Entry 4Y9A (X-ray diffraction, 2.29 A resolution); this record covers chains A and B.

[Chain A (and B)]
Molecule: Triosephosphate isomerase
From: Streptomyces coelicolor
Notes: EC 5.3.1.1; chain B of this document is another copy of the same molecule, construct and numbering; everything in this record applies to it too
UniProt: Q9Z520 (TPIS_STRCO); residues 4-261 here correspond to UniProt positions 1-258 (UniProt number = residue number - 3)
Amino-acid sequence (261 residues; numbered 1 to 261; the number before each row is that of its first residue):
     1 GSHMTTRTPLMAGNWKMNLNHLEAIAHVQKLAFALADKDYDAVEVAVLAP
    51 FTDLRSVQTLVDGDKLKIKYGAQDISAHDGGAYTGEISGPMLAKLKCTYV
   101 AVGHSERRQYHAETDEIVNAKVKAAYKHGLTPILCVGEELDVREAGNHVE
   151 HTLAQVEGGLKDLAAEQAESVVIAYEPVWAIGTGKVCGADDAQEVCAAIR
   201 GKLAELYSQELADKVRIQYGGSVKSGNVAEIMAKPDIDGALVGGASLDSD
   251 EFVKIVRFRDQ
Not modelled in the structure: 1-6, 261 (chain B: 1-5, 261)
Sequence notes: expression tag (1-3)
Curated features (UniProtKB/Swiss-Prot):
  - active site: His104 (Electrophile), Glu176 (Proton acceptor)
  - binding site (substrate): Asn14 to Lys16, Gly182, Ser222, Gly243, Gly244

[Interface between chain A and chain B]
Contacting residue pairs (86):
  Asn14(A) - Thr84(B)  hydrogen bond
  Lys16(A) - Gly81(B)
  Lys16(A) - Ala82(B)
  Lys16(A) - Thr84(B)
  Met17(A) - Ser76(B)  hydrogen bond
  Met17(A) - His78(B)
  Met17(A) - Gly80(B)
  Met17(A) - Gly81(B)  hydrogen bond (backbone-backbone)
  Met17(A) - Tyr83(B)
  Met17(A) - Glu86(B)
  Met17(A) - Ile87(B)
  Met17(A) - Ser88(B)  hydrogen bond (side chain-backbone)
  Met17(A) - Met91(B)
  Asn18(A) - Gly81(B)
  Asn18(A) - Met91(B)
  Leu19(A) - Met91(B)
  Asn20(A) - Lys94(B)
  His21(A) - Arg55(B)
  His21(A) - Gln58(B)
  His21(A) - Lys94(B)  hydrogen bond (side chain-backbone)
  His21(A) - Leu95(B)
  Pro50(A) - Ile87(B)  hydrophobic
  Pro50(A) - Met91(B)  hydrophobic
  Phe51(A) - Phe51(B)  hydrophobic
  Phe51(A) - Thr52(B)
  Phe51(A) - Gly85(B)
  Phe51(A) - Ile87(B)
  Thr52(A) - Phe51(B)
  Thr52(A) - Ile87(B)
  Thr52(A) - Met91(B)
  Thr52(A) - Leu95(B)
  Arg55(A) - His21(B)
  Arg55(A) - Ser56(B)
  Ser56(A) - Arg55(B)
  Gln58(A) - His21(B)
  Gln73(A) - Thr84(B)
  Gln73(A) - Gly85(B)  hydrogen bond (side chain-backbone)
  Ser76(A) - Met17(B)
  His78(A) - Met17(B)
  Gly80(A) - Met17(B)
  Gly81(A) - Lys16(B)
  Gly81(A) - Met17(B)  hydrogen bond (backbone-backbone)
  Gly81(A) - Asn18(B)
  Ala82(A) - Lys16(B)
  Ala82(A) - Glu106(B)
  Ala82(A) - Tyr110(B)
  Tyr83(A) - Met17(B)  hydrophobic
  Tyr83(A) - Glu106(B)  hydrogen bond (backbone-side chain)
  Tyr83(A) - Tyr110(B)  hydrophobic
  Thr84(A) - Asn14(B)  hydrogen bond
  Thr84(A) - Lys16(B)
  Thr84(A) - Gln73(B)
  Thr84(A) - His104(B)  hydrogen bond
  Thr84(A) - Glu106(B)  hydrogen bond
  Thr84(A) - Arg107(B)  hydrogen bond (backbone-side chain)
  Gly85(A) - Phe51(B)
  Gly85(A) - Gln73(B)  hydrogen bond (backbone-side chain)
  Gly85(A) - Arg107(B)
  Glu86(A) - Met17(B)
  Glu86(A) - Arg107(B)
  Glu86(A) - His111(B)  salt bridge
  Ile87(A) - Met17(B)
  Ile87(A) - Pro50(B)  hydrophobic
  Ile87(A) - Phe51(B)
  Ile87(A) - Thr52(B)
  Ser88(A) - Met17(B)
  Met91(A) - Met17(B)
  Met91(A) - Asn18(B)
  Met91(A) - Leu19(B)
  Met91(A) - Pro50(B)  hydrophobic
  Met91(A) - Thr52(B)
  Lys94(A) - Asn20(B)
  Lys94(A) - His21(B)
  Lys94(A) - Leu22(B)
  Leu95(A) - His21(B)
  Leu95(A) - Thr52(B)
  His104(A) - Thr84(B)  hydrogen bond
  Glu106(A) - Ala82(B)
  Glu106(A) - Tyr83(B)  hydrogen bond (side chain-backbone)
  Glu106(A) - Thr84(B)  hydrogen bond
  Arg107(A) - Thr84(B)  hydrogen bond (side chain-backbone)
  Arg107(A) - Gly85(B)
  Arg107(A) - Glu86(B)
  Tyr110(A) - Ala82(B)
  Tyr110(A) - Tyr83(B)  hydrophobic
  His111(A) - Glu86(B)  salt bridge
Also at the interface, not in a pair above, chain A (38 interface residues in all): Leu22, Leu54, Asp74, Asp79, Leu92
Also at the interface, not in a pair above, chain B (37 interface residues in all): Leu54, Asp74, Asp79

[Overview]
Chain A and chain B form an interface of 38 and 37 residues respectively, with 17 hydrogen bonds and 2 salt
bridges. Polar contacts include Glu86(A)-His111(B), Asn14(A)-Thr84(B) and Met17(A)-Ser76(B). Curated
annotation (UniProt) lists active-site residues His104(A) and Glu176(A) and 7 substrate-binding residues on
chain A.
Chain A and chain B are both Triosephosphate isomerase (Streptomyces coelicolor); the structure, Crystal
structure of Triosephosphate Isomerase from Streptomyces coelicolor, was determined by X-ray diffraction,
deposited together with 4Y8F, 4Y90 and 4Y96.
